Entry 8RBH (X-ray diffraction, 1.88 A resolution); this record covers chains A and C.

== Chain A ==
Molecule: Kelch-like protein 12
Source organism: Homo sapiens
UniProt: Q53G59 (KLH12_HUMAN); residues 268-567 here = UniProt positions 268-567
Sequence (301 residues; row label = number of the first residue in the row):
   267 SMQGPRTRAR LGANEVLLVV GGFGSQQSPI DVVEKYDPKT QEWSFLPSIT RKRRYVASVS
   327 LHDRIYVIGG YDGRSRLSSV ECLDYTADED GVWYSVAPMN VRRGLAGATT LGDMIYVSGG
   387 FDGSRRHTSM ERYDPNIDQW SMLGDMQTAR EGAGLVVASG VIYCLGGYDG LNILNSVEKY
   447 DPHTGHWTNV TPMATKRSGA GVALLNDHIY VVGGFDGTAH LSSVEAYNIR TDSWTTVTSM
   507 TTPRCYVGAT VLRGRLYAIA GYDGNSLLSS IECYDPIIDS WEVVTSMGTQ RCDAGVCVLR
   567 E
Not modelled in the structure: 267-279
Differences from the reference sequence: expression tag (267)
Metal / ion sites: Na+ near D297 (its only coordinating residue here)

== Chain C ==
Molecule: Peflin
UniProt: Q9UBV8 (PEF1_HUMAN); residues 15-25 here = UniProt positions 15-25
Sequence (11 residues; each row starts with the number of its first residue):
    15 GQAPGAPPGS Y
Not modelled in the structure: 23-25

== Chain A / chain C interface ==
Pairs across the interface (21):
  F289(A) - P21(C)  hydrophobic
  Q293(A) - P22(C)
  R320(A) - G15(C)
  R320(A) - P21(C)
  Y321(A) - G15(C)
  Y321(A) - A17(C)
  Y321(A) - A20(C)
  E417(A) - P18(C)
  Y434(A) - P18(C)  hydrophobic
  I439(A) - P18(C)  hydrophobic
  F481(A) - P18(C)
  F481(A) - G19(C)
  H486(A) - G19(C)  hydrogen bond (side chain-backbone)
  Y512(A) - A17(C)
  Y512(A) - P18(C)  hydrogen bond (side chain-backbone)
  Y512(A) - G19(C)
  Y512(A) - A20(C)  hydrophobic
  Y528(A) - G19(C)
  Y528(A) - P21(C)  hydrophobic
  L533(A) - P21(C)  hydrophobic
  C558(A) - P21(C)  hydrophobic
Other interface residues (no listed pair), chain A (15 interface residues in all): L371, C511
Other interface residues (no listed pair), chain C (8 interface residues in all): Q16

== Overview ==
Chain A and chain C form an interface of 15 and 8 residues respectively, with 2 hydrogen bonds. Polar pairs
include H486(A)-G19(C) and Y512(A)-P18(C).
Here chain A is Kelch-like protein 12 (Homo sapiens) and chain C is Peflin. Entry 8RBH (Crystal structure of
the kelch domain of human KLHL12 in complex with PEF1 peptide) was determined by X-ray diffraction.
